1ZOO - chains A and B; structure by X-ray diffraction, 3.00 A resolution.

Chain A (and B):
Molecule: Leukocyte adhesion glycoprotein
Source organism: Homo sapiens
Notes: fragment: i-domain fragment of lfa-1; engineered mutation(s): W189R, MIGHT BE ISOFORM; chain B of this document is another copy of the same molecule, construct and numbering; everything in this record applies to it too
Reference sequence: P20701 (ITAL_HUMAN); residues 125-311 here correspond to UniProt positions 150-336 (UniProt number = residue number + 25)
Chain sequence (187 residues; numbered 125 to 311; the number before each row is that of its first residue):
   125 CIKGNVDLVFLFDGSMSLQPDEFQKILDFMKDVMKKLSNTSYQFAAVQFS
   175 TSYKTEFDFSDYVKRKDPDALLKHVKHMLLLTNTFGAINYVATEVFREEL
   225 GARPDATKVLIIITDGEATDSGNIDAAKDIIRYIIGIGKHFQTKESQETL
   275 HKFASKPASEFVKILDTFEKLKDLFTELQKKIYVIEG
Unresolved in the structure: 125-127, 311
Metal / ion sites: Mg2+: Ser139, Ser141, Asp239 (together with chloride ion)
From the paper describing this entry:
  - Mg2+ coordination: Ser139, Ser141, Asp239

Interface between chain A and chain B:
Contacting residue pairs (51; chain A residue first):
  Gly128(A) - Tyr307(B)  hydrogen bond (backbone-side chain)
  Lys159(A) - Lys160(B)
  Lys160(A) - Lys160(B)  hydrogen bond (backbone-side chain)
  Lys160(A) - Ser162(B)  hydrogen bond (side chain-backbone)
  Leu161(A) - Lys160(B)
  Ser162(A) - Lys160(B)  hydrogen bond (backbone-side chain)
  Asn163(A) - Gln303(B)
  Asn163(A) - Lys304(B)  hydrogen bond (backbone-side chain)
  Thr164(A) - Gln303(B)
  Thr164(A) - Lys304(B)
  Thr164(A) - Ile306(B)
  Ser165(A) - Lys304(B)  hydrogen bond (side chain-backbone)
  Ser165(A) - Tyr307(B)
  Tyr166(A) - Ile306(B)
  Tyr166(A) - Tyr307(B)
  Tyr166(A) - Val308(B)  hydrogen bond (side chain-backbone)
  Glu284(A) - Glu310(B)
  Phe285(A) - Glu310(B)
  Leu302(A) - Val308(B)
  Gln303(A) - Asn163(B)
  Gln303(A) - Thr164(B)
  Lys304(A) - Asn163(B)  hydrogen bond (side chain-backbone)
  Lys304(A) - Thr164(B)
  Lys304(A) - Ser165(B)  hydrogen bond (backbone-side chain)
  Lys305(A) - Tyr307(B)
  Lys305(A) - Val308(B)
  Lys305(A) - Ile309(B)  hydrogen bond (backbone-backbone)
  Lys305(A) - Glu310(B)  hydrogen bond (side chain-backbone)
  Ile306(A) - Thr164(B)
  Ile306(A) - Tyr166(B)
  Ile306(A) - Ile306(B)  hydrophobic
  Ile306(A) - Tyr307(B)
  Ile306(A) - Val308(B)  hydrophobic
  Tyr307(A) - Gly128(B)  hydrogen bond (side chain-backbone)
  Tyr307(A) - Val130(B)  hydrophobic
  Tyr307(A) - Ser165(B)
  Tyr307(A) - Tyr166(B)
  Tyr307(A) - Lys305(B)
  Tyr307(A) - Ile306(B)
  Tyr307(A) - Tyr307(B)  hydrogen bond (backbone-backbone)
  Tyr307(A) - Ile309(B)  hydrophobic
  Val308(A) - Tyr166(B)  hydrogen bond (backbone-side chain)
  Val308(A) - Leu302(B)
  Val308(A) - Lys305(B)
  Val308(A) - Ile306(B)  hydrophobic
  Ile309(A) - Lys305(B)  hydrogen bond (backbone-backbone)
  Ile309(A) - Tyr307(B)  hydrophobic
  Ile309(A) - Ile309(B)  hydrophobic
  Glu310(A) - Tyr257(B)
  Glu310(A) - Glu284(B)
  Glu310(A) - Phe285(B)
Other interface residues (no listed pair), chain A (23 interface residues in all): Val130, Tyr257, Thr300
Other interface residues (no listed pair), chain B (24 interface residues in all): Lys159, Leu161, Ile255, Thr300

Summary:
The interface between chain A and chain B involves 23 residues on one side and 24 on the other, with 15
hydrogen bonds. Among the polar pairs are Gly128(A)-Tyr307(B), Lys160(A)-Lys160(B) and Lys160(A)-Ser162(B).
Ser139(A), Ser141(A) and Asp239(A) coordinate Mg2+. From the paper: Mg2+ coordination by Ser139(A), Ser141(A)
and Asp239(A).
Both chains are Leukocyte adhesion glycoprotein (Homo sapiens). Entry 1ZOO (CD11A I-domain with bound
magnesium ion) was determined by X-ray diffraction, deposited together with 1ZON.
